PDB entry 7CTD | X-ray diffraction, 2.15 A resolution | chain A

== Chain A ==
Molecule: Alpha-glucosidase, putative
Organism: Thermotoga maritima (strain ATCC 43589 / MSB8 / DSM 3109 / JCM 10099)
UniProtKB: Q9WZL1 (Q9WZL1_THEMA); numbering as in UniProt (aligned over 1-471)
Chain sequence (483 residues; numbered -11 to 471; the number before each row is that of its first residue; numbers below 1 keep their minus sign (Met-11 is residue -11)):
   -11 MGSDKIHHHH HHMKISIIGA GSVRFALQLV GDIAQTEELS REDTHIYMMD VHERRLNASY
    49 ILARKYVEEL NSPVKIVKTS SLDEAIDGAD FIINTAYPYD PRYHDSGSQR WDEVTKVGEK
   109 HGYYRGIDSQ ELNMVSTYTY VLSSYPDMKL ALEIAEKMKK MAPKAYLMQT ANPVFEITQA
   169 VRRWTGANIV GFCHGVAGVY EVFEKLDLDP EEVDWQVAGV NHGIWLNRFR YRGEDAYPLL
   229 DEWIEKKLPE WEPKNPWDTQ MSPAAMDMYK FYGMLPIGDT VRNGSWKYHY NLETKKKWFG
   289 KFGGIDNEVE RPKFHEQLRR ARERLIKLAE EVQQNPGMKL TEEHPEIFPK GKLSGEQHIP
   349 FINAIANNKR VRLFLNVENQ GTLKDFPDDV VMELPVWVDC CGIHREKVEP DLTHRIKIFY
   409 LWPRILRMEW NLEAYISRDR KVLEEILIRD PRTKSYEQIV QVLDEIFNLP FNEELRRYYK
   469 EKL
Unresolved in the structure: -11 to -1, 469-471
Differences from the reference sequence: expression tag (-11 to 0)
From the paper describing this entry:
  - mutagenesis - R12A, R12K, T125D, N160A, D267A, R270A, R270K, R299A, R299F, R299W: abolished catalytic activity

== Summary ==
The paper reports that R12A, R12K and T125D, among others, abolish catalytic activity; 10 substitutions were
tested in all.
Chain A is Alpha-glucosidase, putative (Thermotoga maritima (strain ATCC 43589 / MSB8 / DSM 3109 / JCM
10099)); the structure, Crystal structure of apo form of alpha-glucuronidase (TM0752) from Thermotoga
maritima, was determined by X-ray diffraction together with 7CTL and 7CTM from the same study.
